Entry 7JZV (electron microscopy, 3.90 A resolution); this record covers chains Y and n of the 12 polymer chains in the assembly.

[Chain Y]
Molecule: Widom 601 153-bp
Source organism: synthetic construct
Sequence (153 nucleotides; row label = number of the first residue in the row; numbers below 1 keep their minus sign (DA-6 is residue -6)):
    -6 ATCCTGGAGA ATCCCGGTGC CGAGGCCGCT CAATTGGTCG TAGACAGCTC TAGCACCGCT
    54 TAAACGCACG TACGCGCTGT CCCCCGCGTT TTAACCGCCA AGGGGATTAC TCCCTAGTCT
   114 CCAGGCACGT GTCAGATATA TACATCCTGT GAT
Unresolved in the structure: -6 to 0, 140-146

[Chain n]
Molecule: Histone H2A type 2-A
Source organism: Homo sapiens
UniProt: Q6FI13 (H2A2A_HUMAN); residues 1-129 here correspond to UniProt positions 2-130 (UniProt number = residue number + 1)
Sequence (133 residues; row label = number of the first residue in the row; numbers below 1 keep their minus sign (Gly-3 is residue -3)):
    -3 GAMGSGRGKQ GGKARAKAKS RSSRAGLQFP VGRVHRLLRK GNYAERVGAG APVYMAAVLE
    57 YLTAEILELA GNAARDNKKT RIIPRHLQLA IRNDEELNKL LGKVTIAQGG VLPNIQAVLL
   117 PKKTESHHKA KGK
Unresolved in the structure: -3 to 14, 119-129
Sequence notes: expression tag (-3 to 0)

[Chain Y / chain n interface]
Pairs across the interface (13):
  DC7(Y) - Lys74(n)  salt bridge to the phosphate
  DA16(Y) - Arg77(n)  sugar contact
  DG17(Y) - Arg77(n)  salt bridge to the phosphate
  DA26(Y) - Gly28(n)  phosphate contact
  DA26(Y) - Arg29(n)  phosphate contact
  DA26(Y) - Arg32(n)  salt bridge to the phosphate
  DT27(Y) - Lys15(n)  phosphate contact
  DT27(Y) - Ser16(n)  phosphate contact
  DT27(Y) - Arg17(n)  salt bridge to the phosphate
  DT27(Y) - Gly28(n)  phosphate contact
  DT28(Y) - Lys15(n)  phosphate contact
  DT28(Y) - Arg20(n)  salt bridge to the phosphate
  DA35(Y) - Arg42(n)  sugar contact
Interface residues without a listed pair, chain Y (8 interface residues in all): DA25
Interface residues without a listed pair, chain n (11 interface residues in all): Ser18

[Overview]
8 residues of chain Y and 11 residues of chain n are in contact, with 5 salt bridges. Polar pairs include
DC7(Y)-Lys74(n), DG17(Y)-Arg77(n) and DA26(Y)-Arg32(n).
Here chain Y is Widom 601 153-bp (synthetic construct) and chain n is Histone H2A type 2-A (Homo sapiens).
Entry 7JZV (Cryo-EM structure of the BRCA1-UbcH5c/BARD1 E3-E2 module bound to a nucleosome) was determined by
electron microscopy.
